Entry 2WSC (X-ray diffraction, 3.30 A resolution); this record covers chains A and D of the 18 polymer chains in the assembly.

# Chain A
Protein: Photosystem I P700 chlorophyll A apoprotein A1
Source organism: Pisum sativum
UniProtKB: P05310 (PSAA_PEA); numbering as in UniProt (aligned over 1-758)
Sequence (758 residues; each row starts with the number of its first residue):
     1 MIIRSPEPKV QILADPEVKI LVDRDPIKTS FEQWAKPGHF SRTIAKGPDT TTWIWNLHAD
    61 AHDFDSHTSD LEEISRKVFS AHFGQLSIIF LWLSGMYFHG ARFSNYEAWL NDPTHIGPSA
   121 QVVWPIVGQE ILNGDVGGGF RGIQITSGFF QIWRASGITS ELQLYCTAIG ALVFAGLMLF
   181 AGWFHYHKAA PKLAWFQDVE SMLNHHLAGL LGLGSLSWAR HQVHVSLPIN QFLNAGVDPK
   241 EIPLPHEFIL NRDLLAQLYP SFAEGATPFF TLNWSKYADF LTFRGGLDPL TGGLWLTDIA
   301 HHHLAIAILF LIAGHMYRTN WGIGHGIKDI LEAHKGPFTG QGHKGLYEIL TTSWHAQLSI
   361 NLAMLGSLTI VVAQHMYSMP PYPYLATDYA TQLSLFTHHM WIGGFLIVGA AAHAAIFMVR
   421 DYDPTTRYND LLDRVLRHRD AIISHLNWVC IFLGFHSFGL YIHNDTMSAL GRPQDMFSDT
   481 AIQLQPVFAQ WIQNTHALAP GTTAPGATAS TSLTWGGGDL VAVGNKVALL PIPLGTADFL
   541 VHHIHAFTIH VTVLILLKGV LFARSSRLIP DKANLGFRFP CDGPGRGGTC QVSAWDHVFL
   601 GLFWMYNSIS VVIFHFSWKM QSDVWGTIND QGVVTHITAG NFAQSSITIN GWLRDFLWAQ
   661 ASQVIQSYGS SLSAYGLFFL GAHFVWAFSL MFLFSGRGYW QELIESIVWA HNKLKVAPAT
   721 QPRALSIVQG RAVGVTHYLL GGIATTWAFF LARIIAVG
Not modelled in the structure: 1-20, 319-326
Ion coordination: chlorophyll a Mg site 1 near Gln121 (its only coordinating residue here); chlorophyll a Mg site 2 near Tyr317 (its only coordinating residue here); chlorophyll a Mg site 3 near Thr503 (its only coordinating residue here); 4Fe-4S cluster Fe: Cys581, Cys590 (shared with 2 residues of chain B)
Small-molecule neighbours:
  - beta-carotene (BCR), molecule 1: Tyr97, Thr167, Gly170, Ala171, Leu213, Leu216, Ser217
  - beta-carotene (BCR), molecule 2: Leu210, Leu213, Gly214, Ser215, Ser217
  - beta-carotene (BCR), molecule 3: Leu346, Leu350, Ala356, Ser359, Ile360, Ala414, Leu432
  - beta-carotene (BCR), molecule 4: Ser359, Ala363, Met364, Ser367, Ile407, Ala410, Ala411, Val553, Leu556, Leu557, Val560
  - beta-carotene (BCR), molecule 5: Phe678, Gly681, Ala682, Phe684, Leu740, Ile743, Ala744, Trp747
  - chlorophyll a (CLA), molecule 1: Glu32, Trp34, His67, Lys77, Ser80, Ala81, Ile88, Leu179, Gly182, Trp183, Tyr186, His187
  - chlorophyll a (CLA), molecule 2: Thr51, Ile54, Trp55, Ile704, Ile707, Val708, His711, Val716, Ala717, Pro722, Arg723
  - chlorophyll a (CLA), molecule 3: Ile54, Leu57, His58
  - chlorophyll a (CLA), molecule 4: Trp55, Phe684, Val685, Phe688, Met691, Phe692, Leu725, Gln729, Ala732, Val733, Thr736, His737, Leu740
  - chlorophyll a (CLA), molecule 5: Leu57, His58, Ala61, His62, Lys77, Ala81, His82, Gly84, Gln85, His187
  - chlorophyll a (CLA), molecule 6: His58, Ala59, Asp60, Ala61, His62, Asp63, His355, Leu362, Phe405, Leu406, Val408, Gly409, Ala412, His413, Ile416, Phe577, Arg578, Trp595, Leu602, Thr736, Leu740
  - chlorophyll a (CLA), molecule 7: His62, Phe64, Lys77, Val78, Ala81, His82, Gln85, Leu86, Ile89, Phe90, Leu93, Phe174, Trp354, His355, Gln357, Leu358, Asn361, Leu362, Leu365
  - chlorophyll a (CLA), molecule 8: His62, Gln85, Ile88, Ile89, Trp92, Phe405, Leu406
  - chlorophyll a (CLA), molecule 9: Phe79, Phe83, Leu177, Phe180, Ala181, Phe184, Lys188, Trp195
  - chlorophyll a (CLA), molecule 10: Phe79, His82, Phe83, Leu86, Phe90, Phe174, Met178, Trp195, Ser201, Met202, His205, His206, Gly209, Leu210
  - chlorophyll a (CLA), molecule 11: Leu91, Trp92, Ser94, Gly95, Met96, Phe98, His99, Phe103, Gln121, Val122, Val123, Trp124
  - chlorophyll a (CLA), molecule 12: Trp92, Gly95, Met96, His99, Ala120, Gln121, Leu132, Ile143, Gln144, Ile145, Thr146, Ser147, Ala674, Tyr675, Phe678
  - chlorophyll a (CLA), molecule 13: Trp92, Met96, Thr146, Ser147, Ser394, Leu395, Thr397, His398, Trp401, Phe405, Phe678, Ile743, Trp747
  - chlorophyll a (CLA), molecule 14: Gln121, Val122, Val123, Trp124, Ile126, Val127, Gly128, Gln129, Leu132, Ala674, Leu677, Phe678
  - chlorophyll a (CLA), molecule 15: Ser147, Gly148, Phe149, Ile152, Leu365, Leu368, Thr369, Val372, Met376, Tyr382, Leu385, Leu395, His398, His399, Ile402
  - chlorophyll a (CLA), molecule 16: Ser156, Gly157, Ile158, Cys166, Thr167, Ser217, Trp218, Arg220, His221, Pro245
  - chlorophyll a (CLA), molecule 17: Trp195, Ser201, His205
  - chlorophyll a (CLA), molecule 18: Phe196, Val199, Met202, Leu203, His206, Leu350, Thr351, Thr352, Ser353, Trp354, Gln357, Ile360, Asn361, Met364, Leu365
  - chlorophyll a (CLA), molecule 19: Leu203, Leu207, Leu309, Phe310, Ile330, Leu331, Ile360, Met418, Leu432, Val435
  - chlorophyll a (CLA), molecule 20: Leu210, Leu211, Gly214, Ser215, Trp218, Gln222, Ile299, His302, His303, Ile306, Phe310, Leu368, Val371, Val372, Pro381, Tyr382
  - chlorophyll a (CLA), molecule 21: Leu216, Ala219, Arg220, His224, Ile249, Leu250, Arg252, Leu304
  - chlorophyll a (CLA), molecule 22: Ala278, Asp279, Leu281, Thr282, Phe283, His301, Leu304, Ala305, Ile308, Ile312
  - chlorophyll a (CLA), molecule 23: Phe283, Leu294, Ile299, His301, His302, Ala305, Ile306, His375, Met379, Thr511
  - chlorophyll a (CLA), molecule 24: Ala313, His315, Met316, Tyr317, Asp329
  - chlorophyll a (CLA), molecule 25: Asp329, Ile330, Ala333, His334
  - chlorophyll a (CLA), molecule 26: Ile330, His334, Thr339, His343, Leu346, Leu431, Leu432, Val435
  - chlorophyll a (CLA), molecule 27: Lys335, Gly336, Pro337, Phe338, Thr339
  - chlorophyll a (CLA), molecule 28: Phe338, Thr339, Leu431, Arg434, His438, Ile442, His445
  - chlorophyll a (CLA), molecule 29: Met364, Leu368, Val371, Gln374, His375, Ser378, Met379, Ile492, Thr495, His496, Ala499, Pro500, Thr502, Thr511, Ser512, Thr514, Trp515
  - chlorophyll a (CLA), molecule 30: Ser367, Ile370, Val371, Gln374, Met400, Gly403, Ile407, Ile549, Thr552, Val553, Met605, Ser608, Ile609
  - chlorophyll a (CLA), molecule 31: Gln374, Tyr377, Phe396, Trp491, Ile492, Gln493, Trp515, Ile532, Leu534, His542, His545, Ile549, Val612, His615, Phe616, Lys619
  - chlorophyll a (CLA), molecule 32: Ser444, His445, Trp448
  - chlorophyll a (CLA), molecule 33: Ser444, Asn447, Trp448, Ile451
  - chlorophyll a (CLA), molecule 34: Leu446, Trp448, Val449, Ile549, His550, Val553, Leu557
  - chlorophyll a (CLA), molecule 35: Asn447, Cys450, Ile451, Leu453, Gly454, Phe455, Phe458, Gly459, Ile462, Phe547, Val551, Leu554, Ile555, Leu600, Trp604
  - chlorophyll a (CLA), molecule 36: Trp448, Ile451, Phe452, Phe455, His456
  - chlorophyll a (CLA), molecule 37: Trp448, Phe452, Leu453, Trp491, Asp538, Phe539, His542, His543, Ala546, His550
  - chlorophyll a (CLA), molecule 38: Phe455, His456, Gly459, Ile462, His463, Thr466, Met467, Leu470, Asp475
  - chlorophyll a (CLA), molecule 39: Phe458, Ile462, Phe547, Phe603, Trp604, Tyr606, Asn607, Ile649, Trp686, Tyr738
  - chlorophyll a (CLA), molecule 40: Tyr461, Ile544, Phe547, Tyr606, Asn607, Ser610, Val611, Phe614, Ile649, Trp652, Leu657, Ala661, Ile665, Phe679, His683, Trp686, Tyr738, Gly742, Ile743, Thr745, Thr746, Phe749
  - chlorophyll a (CLA), molecule 41: Asp465, Thr466, Ala469, Leu470
  - chlorophyll a (CLA), molecule 42: Leu653, Leu657, Trp658
  - chlorophyll a (CLA), molecule 43: Leu677, Leu680, Gly681, His683, Phe684, Trp686, Ala687
  - chlorophyll a (CLA), molecule 44: Phe684, Ala687, Phe688, Leu690, Met691, Phe694, Tyr699, Trp700, Leu703
  - chlorophyll a (CLA), molecule 45: Ile707, Ala710, His711, Leu714, Val716
  - chlorophyll a (CLA), molecule 46: Trp709, Ala710, Lys713, Leu714
  - dodecyl-alpha-D-maltoside (LMU), molecule 1: Leu21, His67, Thr68, Glu73, Tyr186
  - dodecyl-alpha-D-maltoside (LMU), molecule 2: Leu520, Ile628, Gln631, Gly632, Val634
  - phylloquinone (PQN): Trp55, Met691, Phe692, Ser695, Gly696, Arg697, Trp700, Ala724, Leu725, Ile727, Gly730
  - 4Fe-4S cluster (SF4): Cys581, Thr589, Cys590, Ile727
Swiss-Prot annotation at these positions:
  - binding site ([4Fe-4S] cluster): Cys581, Cys590
  - binding site (chlorophyll a'): His683
  - binding site (chlorophyll a): Met691, Tyr699
  - binding site (phylloquinone): Trp700

# Chain D
Protein: Photosystem I reaction center subunit II, chloroplastic
Source organism: Spinacia oleracea
UniProtKB: P12353 (PSAD_SPIOL); residues -55 to 156 here correspond to UniProt positions 1-212 (UniProt number = residue number + 56)
Sequence (212 residues; row label = number of the first residue in the row; numbers below 1 keep their minus sign (Met-55 is residue -55)):
   -55 MAMGTPATLF SRSSLSSAKP IETRLTTSFK QPSAVTFASK PASRLHTIRA AAAAEGKAAA
     5 ATETKEATKA FTPPELDPNT PSPIFAGSTG GLLRKAQVEE FYVITWESPK EQIFEMPTGG
    65 AAIMREGPNL LKLARKEQCL ALGTRLRSKY KIKYQFYRVF PSGEVQYLHP KDGVYPEKVN
   125 PGRQGVGLNM RSIGKNVSPI EVKFTGKQPY DL
Not modelled in the structure: -55 to 18
Sequence notes: conflict Gly-52 (Ala4 in P12353), Pro-50 (Gln6 in P12353), Arg-44 (Pro12 in P12353), Glu-34 (Asp22 in P12353), Leu-11 (His45 in P12353), Thr-9 (Ser47 in P12353), Thr12 (Pro68 in P12353), Ala14 (Gly70 in P12353)
Swiss-Prot annotation at these positions:
  - region: Arg89 to Lys97 (Ferredoxin and ferredoxin-oxidoreductase binding)

# How chain A and chain D interact
Contacting residue pairs (26):
  Thr425(A) with Glu59(D)
  Arg427(A) with Ala65(D)
  Tyr428(A) with Ile57(D), hydrophobic
  Asn429(A) with Ile57(D); Ala65(D), hydrogen bond (side chain-backbone)
  Arg437(A) with Phe29(D), hydrogen bond (side chain-backbone); Ala30(D); Ser32(D), hydrogen bond (backbone-side chain); Thr33(D), hydrogen bond (backbone-backbone); Gly64(D); Ala65(D)
  His438(A) with Thr33(D)
  Arg439(A) with Thr33(D), hydrogen bond (backbone-side chain); Thr62(D), hydrogen bond (side chain-backbone)
  Asp440(A) with Thr33(D), hydrogen bond; Gly34(D), hydrogen bond (side chain-backbone)
  Ala441(A) with Thr33(D)
  Arg567(A) with Gly34(D), hydrogen bond (side chain-backbone); Gly35(D); Leu36(D); Thr62(D); Ala78(D); Gln82(D), hydrogen bond
  Pro570(A) with Glu81(D); Gln82(D)
  Asp571(A) with Thr88(D), hydrogen bond
Interface residues without a listed pair, chain A (16 interface residues in all): Asp433, Leu436, Leu568, Arg586
Interface residues without a listed pair, chain D (18 interface residues in all): Phe58, Gly63

# Overview
16 residues of chain A face 18 of chain D across their interface; the contacts include 11 hydrogen bonds.
Among the polar pairs are Asn429(A)-Ala65(D), Arg437(A)-Phe29(D) and Arg437(A)-Ser32(D).
Here chain A is Photosystem I P700 chlorophyll A apoprotein A1 (Pisum sativum) and chain D is Photosystem I
reaction center subunit II, chloroplastic (Spinacia oleracea). Entry 2WSC (Improved Model of Plant Photosystem
I) was determined by X-ray diffraction (same publication as 3LW5, 2WSE and 2WSF).
